8SPO - chains B and C of the 16 polymer chains in the assembly; structure by electron microscopy, 2.98 A resolution.

# Chain B
Protein: Piwi domain-containing protein
Source organism: Maribacter polysiphoniae
UniProt: A0A316E3U6 (A0A316E3U6_9FLAO); numbering as in UniProt (aligned over 1-507)
Amino-acid sequence (507 residues; each row starts with the number of its first residue):
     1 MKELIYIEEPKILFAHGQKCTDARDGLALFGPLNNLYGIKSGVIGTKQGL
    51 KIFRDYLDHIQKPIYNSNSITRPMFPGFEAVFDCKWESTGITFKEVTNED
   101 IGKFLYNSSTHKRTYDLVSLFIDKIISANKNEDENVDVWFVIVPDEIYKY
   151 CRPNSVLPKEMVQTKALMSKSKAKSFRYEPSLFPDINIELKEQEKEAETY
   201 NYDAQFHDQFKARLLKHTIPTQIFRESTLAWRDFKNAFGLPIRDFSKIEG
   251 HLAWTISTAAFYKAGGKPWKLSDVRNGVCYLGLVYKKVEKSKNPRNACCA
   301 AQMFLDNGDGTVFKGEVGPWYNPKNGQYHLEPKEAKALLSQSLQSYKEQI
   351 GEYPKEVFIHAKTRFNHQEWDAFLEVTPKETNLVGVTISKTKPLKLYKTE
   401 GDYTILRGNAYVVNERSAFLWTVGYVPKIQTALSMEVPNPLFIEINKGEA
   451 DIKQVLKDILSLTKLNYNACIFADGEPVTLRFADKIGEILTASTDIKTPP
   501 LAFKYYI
Disordered / not traced: 159-196
Metal / ion sites: Mg2+: Asn-468 (shared with U1(C), A3(C) of chain C)

# Chain C
Molecule: guide RNA
Sequence (21 nucleotides; numbered 1 to 21; the number before each row is that of its first residue):
     1 UGACGGCUCUAAUCUAUUAGU
Disordered / not traced: 20-21
Metal / ion sites: Mg2+: U1, A3 (shared with Asn-468(B) of chain B)

# Chain B / chain C interface
Residue-residue contacts - 42 pairs, chain B then chain C:
  Tyr-148(B) with U1(C), base contact
  Gln-205(B) with U1(C), hydrogen bond to the base
  His-207(B) with U1(C), salt bridge to the phosphate
  Lys-211(B) with U1(C), salt bridge to the phosphate
  Gln-222(B) with U1(C), phosphate contact; G2(C), sugar contact
  Ile-223(B) with U1(C), sugar contact; G2(C), sugar contact
  Arg-225(B) with U1(C), sugar contact; G2(C), salt bridge to the phosphate
  Thr-228(B) with G2(C), hydrogen bond to the phosphate
  Arg-243(B) with G2(C), hydrogen bond to the base
  Phe-245(B) with G2(C), base contact
  His-251(B) with G2(C), hydrogen bond to the base
  Leu-252(B) with G2(C), base contact
  Thr-255(B) with G2(C), hydrogen bond to the base
  Lys-263(B) with U1(C), salt bridge to the phosphate
  Lys-324(B) with U13(C), hydrogen bond to the phosphate; C14(C), salt bridge to the phosphate
  Asn-325(B) with A12(C), sugar contact; U13(C), sugar contact
  Gly-326(B) with A12(C), sugar contact; U13(C), sugar contact
  Gln-327(B) with U13(C), hydrogen bond to the sugar; C14(C), sugar contact
  Lys-390(B) with G6(C), salt bridge to the phosphate
  Lys-395(B) with C7(C), salt bridge to the phosphate
  Leu-433(B) with G5(C), sugar contact
  Ser-434(B) with G5(C), sugar contact
  Glu-436(B) with G6(C), hydrogen bond to the sugar
  Asn-439(B) with G6(C), hydrogen bond to the phosphate; C7(C), phosphate contact
  Asn-466(B) with C4(C), hydrogen bond to the phosphate
  Asn-468(B) with A3(C), hydrogen bond to the phosphate
  Ala-469(B) with A3(C), sugar contact
  Ile-471(B) with A3(C), sugar contact
  Asp-474(B) with C4(C), phosphate contact; G5(C), phosphate contact
  Gly-475(B) with G5(C), hydrogen bond to the phosphate
  Arg-481(B) with C4(C), salt bridge to the phosphate; G5(C), salt bridge to the phosphate
  Ile-507(B) with U1(C), phosphate contact
Also at the interface, not in a pair above, chain B (41 interface residues in all): Phe-206, Thr-221, Phe-224, Ile-256, Val-423, Met-435, Pro-438, Glu-476, Lys-485

# Overview
41 residues of chain B face 10 of chain C across their interface; the contacts include 12 hydrogen bonds and 9
salt bridges. Polar pairs include Gln-205(B)/U1(C), Arg-243(B)/G2(C) and His-251(B)/G2(C). The Mg2+ site is
built by Asn-468(B), U1(C) and A3(C).
Here chain B is Piwi domain-containing protein (Maribacter polysiphoniae) and chain C is guide RNA. Entry 8SPO
(Tetramerized activation of MapSPARTA bound with NAD+) was determined by electron microscopy (same publication
as 8FEX, 8FFI, 8SP0, 8SP3 and 8SQU).
